2GKW - chains A and B; structure by X-ray diffraction, 2.70 A resolution.

# Chain A
Molecule: TNF receptor-associated factor 3
From: Homo sapiens
Notes: fragment: TRAF domain
UniProtKB: Q13114 (TRAF3_HUMAN); residues 313-504 here correspond to UniProt positions 377-568 (UniProt number = residue number + 64)
Amino-acid sequence (192 residues; numbered 313 to 504; the number before each row is that of its first residue):
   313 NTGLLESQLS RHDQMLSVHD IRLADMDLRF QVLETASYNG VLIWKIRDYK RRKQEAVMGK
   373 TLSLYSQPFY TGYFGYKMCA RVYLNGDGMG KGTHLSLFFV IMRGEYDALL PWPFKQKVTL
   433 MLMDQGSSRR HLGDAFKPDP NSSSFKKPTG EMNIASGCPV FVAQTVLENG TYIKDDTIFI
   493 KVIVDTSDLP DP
Curated features (UniProtKB/Swiss-Prot):
  - region: Leu328 to Asn351 (Microbial infection: Interaction with glycoprotein N of Andes and New York hantaviruses)

# Chain B
Molecule: Tumor necrosis factor receptor superfamily member 13C
Amino-acid sequence (24 residues; numbered 160 to 183; the number before each row is that of its first residue):
   160 SVPVPATELG STELVTTKTA GPEQ
Disordered / not traced: 177-183

# Chain A / chain B interface
Pairs across the interface (45):
  Leu340(A) - Leu173(B)  hydrophobic
  Gln343(A) - Thr175(B)
  Trp356(A) - Val174(B)  hydrogen bond (side chain-backbone)
  Trp356(A) - Thr175(B)
  Arg364(A) - Glu172(B)  salt bridge
  Arg364(A) - Val174(B)
  Gly371(A) - Ser170(B)
  Lys372(A) - Ser170(B)
  Thr373(A) - Ser170(B)
  Thr373(A) - Glu172(B)
  Leu374(A) - Leu168(B)  hydrophobic
  Leu374(A) - Gly169(B)
  Leu374(A) - Ser170(B)  hydrogen bond (backbone-backbone)
  Ser375(A) - Gly169(B)
  Ser375(A) - Ser170(B)  hydrogen bond (backbone-backbone)
  Ser375(A) - Thr171(B)
  Ser375(A) - Glu172(B)  hydrogen bond (backbone-backbone)
  Leu376(A) - Glu172(B)
  Leu376(A) - Val174(B)  hydrophobic
  Tyr377(A) - Glu172(B)  hydrogen bond (backbone-backbone)
  Tyr377(A) - Leu173(B)  hydrophobic
  Tyr377(A) - Val174(B)  hydrogen bond (backbone-backbone)
  Ser378(A) - Thr175(B)
  Gln379(A) - Thr175(B)  hydrogen bond
  Arg393(A) - Glu167(B)  salt bridge
  Arg393(A) - Thr171(B)
  Tyr395(A) - Thr166(B)  hydrogen bond (side chain-backbone)
  Tyr395(A) - Leu168(B)  hydrophobic
  Asp399(A) - Ala165(B)
  Asp399(A) - Thr166(B)  hydrogen bond (side chain-backbone)
  Asp399(A) - Leu168(B)
  Lys403(A) - Leu168(B)
  Phe410(A) - Val163(B)
  Phe410(A) - Ala165(B)  hydrophobic
  Ala447(A) - Ser160(B)
  Phe448(A) - Ser160(B)
  Phe448(A) - Pro162(B)  hydrophobic
  Lys449(A) - Ser160(B)  hydrogen bond (backbone-backbone)
  Phe457(A) - Pro162(B)  hydrophobic
  Ala467(A) - Pro164(B)
  Ala467(A) - Ala165(B)  hydrogen bond (backbone-backbone)
  Ser468(A) - Pro162(B)
  Ser468(A) - Val163(B)
  Gly469(A) - Val163(B)  hydrogen bond (backbone-backbone)
  Pro471(A) - Val163(B)
Other interface residues (no listed pair), chain A (31 interface residues in all): Thr347, Lys357, Gly400, Pro450, Asp451
Other interface residues (no listed pair), chain B (17 interface residues in all): Val161, Thr176

# Summary
The interface between chain A and chain B involves 31 residues on one side and 17 on the other, with 12
hydrogen bonds and 2 salt bridges. Polar contacts include Arg364(A)-Glu172(B), Arg393(A)-Glu167(B) and
Trp356(A)-Val174(B).
Chain A is TNF receptor-associated factor 3 (Homo sapiens) and chain B is Tumor necrosis factor receptor
superfamily member 13C; the structure, Key contacts promote recongnito of BAFF-R by TRAF3, was determined by
X-ray diffraction.
